7KAK - chains A and B of the 6 polymer chains in the assembly; structure by electron microscopy, 3.90 A resolution.

== Chain A ==
Name: Protein transport channel Sec61 complex, alpha subunit (Sec61)
Organism: Thermomyces lanuginosus
Chain sequence (480 residues; numbered 1 to 480; the number before each row is that of its first residue):
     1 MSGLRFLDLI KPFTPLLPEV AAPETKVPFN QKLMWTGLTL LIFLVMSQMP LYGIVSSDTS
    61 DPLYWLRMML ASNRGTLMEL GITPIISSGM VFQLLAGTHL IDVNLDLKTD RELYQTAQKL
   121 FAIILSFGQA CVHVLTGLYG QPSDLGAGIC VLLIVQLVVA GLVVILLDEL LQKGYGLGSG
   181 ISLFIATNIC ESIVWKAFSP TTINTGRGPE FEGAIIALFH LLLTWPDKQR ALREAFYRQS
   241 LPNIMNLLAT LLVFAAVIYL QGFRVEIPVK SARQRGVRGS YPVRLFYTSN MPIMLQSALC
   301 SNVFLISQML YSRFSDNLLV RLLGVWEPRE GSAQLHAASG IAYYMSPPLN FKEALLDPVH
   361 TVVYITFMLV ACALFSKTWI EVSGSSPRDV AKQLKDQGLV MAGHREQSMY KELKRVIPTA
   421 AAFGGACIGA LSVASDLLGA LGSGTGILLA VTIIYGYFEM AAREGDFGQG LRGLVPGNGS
Unresolved in the structure: 1-8, 100-105, 329-334, 467-480

== Chain B ==
Name: Protein transport channel Sec61 complex, beta subunit (Sbh1)
Organism: Thermomyces lanuginosus
Chain sequence (125 residues; numbered 1 to 125; the number before each row is that of its first residue):
     1 MASSGAESGS ESKSPNPGAG SGPGSASGSS AGVIRPSSPT PPGGPRAAIR RRAAADHKES
    61 LRNARPSSTR AAGAGGSSGT MLKLYTDESP GLRVDPVVVL VLSLCFIFSV VGLHVIAKIT
   121 RKFSS
Unresolved in the structure: 1-91, 124-125

== Interface between chain A and chain B ==
Pairs across the interface (29):
  Pro15(A) - Leu92(B)  hydrogen bond (backbone-backbone)
  Leu17(A) - Leu92(B)
  Pro18(A) - Leu92(B)
  Glu19(A) - Leu92(B)
  Glu19(A) - Arg93(B)
  Glu19(A) - Val94(B)  hydrogen bond (backbone-backbone)
  Val20(A) - Val94(B)
  Ala21(A) - Val94(B)  hydrogen bond (backbone-backbone)
  Trp35(A) - Pro96(B)  hydrophobic
  Trp35(A) - Leu100(B)  hydrophobic
  Leu38(A) - Leu100(B)  hydrophobic
  Ile42(A) - Ser103(B)
  Met46(A) - Phe106(B)  hydrophobic
  Met46(A) - Ile107(B)  hydrophobic
  Pro50(A) - Val110(B)
  Pro50(A) - His114(B)
  Leu51(A) - His114(B)  hydrogen bond (backbone-side chain)
  Tyr52(A) - Leu113(B)  hydrophobic
  Tyr52(A) - His114(B)  hydrogen bond (backbone-side chain)
  Tyr52(A) - Ala117(B)  hydrophobic
  Leu77(A) - Phe106(B)  hydrophobic
  Leu77(A) - Val110(B)  hydrophobic
  Gln156(A) - Val110(B)
  Val159(A) - Phe106(B)  hydrophobic
  Val163(A) - Ser103(B)
  Leu166(A) - Val99(B)  hydrophobic
  Leu170(A) - Pro96(B)  hydrophobic
  Leu170(A) - Val99(B)  hydrophobic
  Tyr175(A) - Pro96(B)
Also at the interface, not in a pair above, chain A (25 interface residues in all): Leu16, Val45, Met49, Ala160, Leu167
Also at the interface, not in a pair above, chain B (15 interface residues in all): Val97, Leu102

== Summary ==
Chain A and chain B form an interface of 25 and 15 residues respectively; the contacts include 5 hydrogen
bonds. Polar contacts include Leu51(A)-His114(B), Tyr52(A)-His114(B) and Pro15(A)-Leu92(B).
Chain A is Protein transport channel Sec61 complex, alpha subunit (Sec61) and chain B is Protein transport
channel Sec61 complex, beta subunit (Sbh1), both from Thermomyces lanuginosus; the structure, Cryo-EM
structure of the Sec complex from T. lanuginosus, wild-type, class without Sec62, was determined by electron
microscopy (same publication as 7KAH, 7KAI, 7KAJ, 7KAL, 7KAM, 7KAN and 8 further entries).
